Entry 5JHF (X-ray diffraction, 3.21 A resolution); this record covers chains A and B of the 10 polymer chains in the assembly.

[Chain A]
Name: KLTH0D11660p
Source organism: Lachancea thermotolerans (strain ATCC 56472 / CBS 6340 / NRRL Y-8284)
UniProt: C5DF24 (C5DF24_LACTC); residue numbers follow UniProt; this construct covers 1-87
Amino-acid sequence (87 residues; row label = number of the first residue in the row):
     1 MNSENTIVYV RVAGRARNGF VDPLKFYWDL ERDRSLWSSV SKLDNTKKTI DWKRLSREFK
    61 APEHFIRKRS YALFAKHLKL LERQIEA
Disordered / not traced: 45-50, 83-87

[Chain B]
Name: KLTH0C07942p
Source organism: Lachancea thermotolerans (strain ATCC 56472 / CBS 6340 / NRRL Y-8284)
UniProt: C5DEB9 (C5DEB9_LACTC); residue numbers follow UniProt; this construct covers 1-145
Amino-acid sequence (151 residues; numbered 1 to 151; the number before each row is that of its first residue):
     1 MSSEANPPVL EPFTVTVVDR NVKHQVEGEP EEEGHPDHEV QGVMFATNVK YIFEDDQELL
    61 PEQEDPAIEN VVIIEADESL RVTQVELISD QFKQVGYEVR DGNEVCIDAL SRFETPRQLG
   121 NLPLEKLVQL YKLQNDQLHS LFNTLHHHHH H
Disordered / not traced: 1-8, 61-63, 147-151
Sequence notes: expression tag (146-151)

[How chain A and chain B interact]
Residue-residue contacts - 86 pairs, chain A then chain B:
  Met1(A) - Val17(B)  hydrophobic
  Met1(A) - Met44(B)  hydrophobic
  Met1(A) - Phe45(B)
  Met1(A) - Asn70(B)
  Met1(A) - Leu87(B)  hydrophobic
  Met1(A) - Phe92(B)  hydrophobic
  Ser3(A) - Thr47(B)
  Ser3(A) - Asn48(B)
  Asn5(A) - Ile68(B)
  Asn5(A) - Glu69(B)  hydrogen bond (backbone-backbone)
  Asn5(A) - Asn70(B)  hydrogen bond (backbone-backbone)
  Thr6(A) - Asn48(B)
  Thr6(A) - Asn70(B)  hydrogen bond
  Ile7(A) - Asn48(B)
  Ile7(A) - Asn70(B)  hydrogen bond (backbone-backbone)
  Ile7(A) - Val71(B)
  Ile7(A) - Val72(B)  hydrogen bond (backbone-backbone)
  Val8(A) - Val15(B)  hydrophobic
  Val8(A) - Ala46(B)  hydrophobic
  Val8(A) - Asn48(B)  hydrogen bond (backbone-backbone)
  Val8(A) - Val49(B)  hydrophobic
  Val8(A) - Lys50(B)  hydrogen bond (backbone-backbone)
  Val8(A) - Val72(B)
  Tyr9(A) - Lys50(B)
  Tyr9(A) - Leu60(B)  hydrophobic
  Tyr9(A) - Asp65(B)  hydrogen bond
  Tyr9(A) - Val71(B)  hydrophobic
  Tyr9(A) - Val72(B)  hydrogen bond (backbone-backbone)
  Tyr9(A) - Ile73(B)
  Tyr9(A) - Ile74(B)  hydrogen bond (backbone-backbone)
  Val10(A) - Phe13(B)  hydrophobic
  Val10(A) - Val49(B)  hydrophobic
  Val10(A) - Lys50(B)  hydrogen bond (backbone-backbone)
  Val10(A) - Tyr51(B)
  Val10(A) - Ile52(B)  hydrogen bond (backbone-backbone)
  Val10(A) - Ile74(B)
  Arg11(A) - Ile52(B)
  Arg11(A) - Glu54(B)  salt bridge
  Arg11(A) - Leu60(B)
  Arg11(A) - Ile74(B)  hydrogen bond (backbone-backbone)
  Arg11(A) - Glu75(B)  salt bridge
  Arg11(A) - Ala76(B)  hydrogen bond (backbone-backbone)
  Val12(A) - Ile52(B)  hydrogen bond (backbone-backbone)
  Val12(A) - Phe53(B)
  Val12(A) - Glu54(B)  hydrogen bond (backbone-backbone)
  Val12(A) - Ala76(B)
  Ala13(A) - Ala76(B)  hydrogen bond (backbone-backbone)
  Ala13(A) - Asp77(B)
  Ala13(A) - Glu78(B)  hydrogen bond (backbone-backbone)
  Gly14(A) - Glu54(B)  hydrogen bond (backbone-backbone)
  Gly14(A) - Asp55(B)
  Arg15(A) - Val9(B)
  Arg15(A) - Leu10(B)
  Arg15(A) - Phe53(B)
  Arg15(A) - Asp55(B)
  Arg15(A) - Glu78(B)  hydrogen bond (side chain-backbone)
  Arg15(A) - Leu80(B)
  Ala16(A) - Phe53(B)
  Ala16(A) - Asp56(B)
  Arg17(A) - Tyr51(B)  hydrogen bond (side chain-backbone)
  Arg17(A) - Phe53(B)
  Arg17(A) - Asp56(B)  hydrogen bond (backbone-side chain)
  Arg17(A) - Glu58(B)  salt bridge
  Phe20(A) - Tyr51(B)  hydrophobic
  Asp22(A) - Val49(B)
  Asp22(A) - Lys50(B)
  Asp22(A) - Tyr51(B)  hydrogen bond (side chain-backbone)
  Pro23(A) - Val49(B)  hydrophobic
  Pro23(A) - Tyr51(B)
  Lys25(A) - Asn48(B)  hydrogen bond
  Phe26(A) - Thr47(B)  hydrogen bond (backbone-side chain)
  Trp28(A) - Phe45(B)
  Trp28(A) - Thr47(B)
  Leu30(A) - Asp37(B)
  Leu30(A) - His38(B)
  Leu30(A) - Gln41(B)
  Asp33(A) - Asp37(B)
  Asp33(A) - Phe45(B)
  Arg34(A) - Asp37(B)
  Arg34(A) - His38(B)
  Trp37(A) - His35(B)
  His64(A) - Pro12(B)
  Arg69(A) - Phe45(B)
  Leu73(A) - His35(B)  hydrogen bond (backbone-side chain)
  Lys76(A) - His35(B)
  His77(A) - His35(B)
Interface residues without a listed pair, chain A (37 interface residues in all): Asn2, Glu4, Tyr27, Asp29, Glu31, Phe65, Ala72
Interface residues without a listed pair, chain B (44 interface residues in all): Gly34, Pro36, Val43, Glu104

[Summary]
Chain A and chain B form an interface of 37 and 44 residues respectively; the contacts include 26 hydrogen
bonds and 3 salt bridges. Among the polar pairs are Arg11(A)-Glu54(B), Arg11(A)-Glu75(B) and
Arg17(A)-Glu58(B).
Here chain A is KLTH0D11660p and chain B is KLTH0C07942p, both from Lachancea thermotolerans (strain ATCC
56472 / CBS 6340 / NRRL Y-8284). Entry 5JHF (Crystal structure of Atg13(17BR)-Atg13(17LR)-Atg17-Atg29-Atg31
complex) was determined by X-ray diffraction.
